Entry 8X2X (electron microscopy, 3.80 A resolution); this record covers chains I and E of the 14 polymer chains in the assembly.

[Chain I]
Molecule: 146-nt DNA strand
Sequence (146 nucleotides; numbered 1 to 146; the number before each row is that of its first residue):
     1 ATCAATATCCACCTGCAGATTCTACCAAAAGTGTATTTGGAAACTGCTCC
    51 ATCAAAAGGCATGTTCAGCGGAATTCCGCTGAACATGCCTTTTGATGGAG
   101 CAGTTTCCAAATACACTTTTGGTAGAATCTGCAGGTGGATATTGAT

[Chain E]
Name: Histone H3
From: Saccharomyces cerevisiae
UniProt: A0A6A5Q536 (A0A6A5Q536_YEASX); residues 0-135 here correspond to UniProt positions 1-136 (UniProt number = residue number + 1)
Amino-acid sequence (136 residues; each row starts with the number of its first residue; numbering starts at 0):
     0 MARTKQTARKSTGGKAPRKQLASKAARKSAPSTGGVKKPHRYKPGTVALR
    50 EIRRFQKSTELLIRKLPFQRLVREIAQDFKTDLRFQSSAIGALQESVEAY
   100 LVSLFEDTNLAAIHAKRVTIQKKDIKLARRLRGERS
Disordered / not traced: 0-37, 135

[Interface between chain I and chain E]
Pairs across the interface - 22 pairs, chain I then chain E:
  DT6(I) - Tyr41(E)  hydrogen bond to the phosphate
  DA7(I) - Tyr41(E)  sugar contact
  DA7(I) - Arg49(E)  hydrogen bond to the phosphate
  DT8(I) - Arg49(E)  salt bridge to the phosphate
  DG81(I) - Arg40(E)  base contact
  DG81(I) - Gly44(E)  phosphate contact
  DA82(I) - Arg40(E)  hydrogen bond to the base
  DA82(I) - Lys42(E)  phosphate contact
  DA82(I) - Pro43(E)  phosphate contact
  DA82(I) - Gly44(E)  hydrogen bond to the phosphate
  DA82(I) - Thr45(E)  phosphate contact
  DA82(I) - Val46(E)  phosphate contact
  DA82(I) - Ala47(E)  phosphate contact
  DA83(I) - His39(E)  phosphate contact
  DA83(I) - Arg40(E)  phosphate contact
  DC84(I) - Pro38(E)  phosphate contact
  DT90(I) - Pro66(E)  phosphate contact
  DT90(I) - Arg69(E)  salt bridge to the phosphate
  DT91(I) - Arg63(E)  phosphate contact
  DT91(I) - Lys64(E)  hydrogen bond to the phosphate
  DT91(I) - Leu65(E)  phosphate contact
  DC101(I) - Arg83(E)  salt bridge to the phosphate
Also at the interface, not in a pair above, chain I (12 interface residues in all): DC89, DG100

[In short]
12 residues of chain I and 17 residues of chain E are in contact, with 5 hydrogen bonds and 3 salt bridges.
Among the polar pairs are DA82(I)-Arg40(E), DT6(I)-Tyr41(E) and DA7(I)-Arg49(E).
Here chain I is a 146-nt DNA strand and chain E is Histone H3 (Saccharomyces cerevisiae). Entry 8X2X (The
piccolo NuA4 bound to the H2A.Z nucleosome complex at pre-H4-acetylation state) was determined by electron
microscopy, deposited together with 8X2Y, 8X2Z, 8X30, 8X31 and 8X32.
